Entry 1MYH (X-ray diffraction, 1.90 A resolution); this record covers chain A.

[Chain A]
Molecule: Myoglobin
Source organism: Sus scrofa
UniProt: P02189 (MYG_PIG); residue numbers follow UniProt; this construct covers 1-153
Chain sequence (153 residues; row label = number of the first residue in the row):
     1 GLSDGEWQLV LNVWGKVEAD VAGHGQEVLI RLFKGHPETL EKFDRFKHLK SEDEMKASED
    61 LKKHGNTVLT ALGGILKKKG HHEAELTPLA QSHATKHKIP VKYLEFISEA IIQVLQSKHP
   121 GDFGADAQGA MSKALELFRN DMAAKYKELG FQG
Construct notes: conflict R45 (Lys in P02189)
Metal / ion sites: heme Fe near H93 (its only coordinating residue here)
Small-molecule neighbours: heme (HEM): T39, K42, F43, R45, H64, T67, V68, A71, L72, L89, S92, H93, K96, H97, I99, Y103, L104, I107, F138

[In short]
Ligands of chain A: heme.
Chain A is Myoglobin (Sus scrofa); the structure, High resolution X-ray structures of pig metmyoglobin and two
CD3 mutants MB(LYS45-> arg) and MB(LYS45-> ser), was determined by X-ray diffraction (same publication as 1MYG
and 1MYI).
